9B3A - chains B and F of the 30 polymer chains in the assembly; structure by electron microscopy, 3.20 A resolution.

# Chain B (and F)
Protein: Ser-val-gln-ile-val-tyr-lys
Notes: chain F of this document is another copy of the same molecule, construct and numbering; everything in this record applies to it too
Amino-acid sequence (7 residues; numbered 305 to 311; the number before each row is that of its first residue):
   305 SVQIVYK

# How chain B and chain F interact
Residue-residue contacts - 13 pairs, chain B then chain F:
  Ser-305(B) / Ser-305(F)
  Ser-305(B) / Val-306(F)
  Val-306(B) / Val-306(F)
  Gln-307(B) / Val-306(F)  hydrogen bond (backbone-backbone)
  Gln-307(B) / Gln-307(F)
  Gln-307(B) / Ile-308(F)  hydrogen bond (backbone-backbone)
  Ile-308(B) / Ile-308(F)
  Val-309(B) / Ile-308(F)  hydrogen bond (backbone-backbone)
  Val-309(B) / Val-309(F)
  Val-309(B) / Tyr-310(F)  hydrogen bond (backbone-backbone)
  Tyr-310(B) / Tyr-310(F)  hydrophobic
  Lys-311(B) / Tyr-310(F)  hydrogen bond (backbone-backbone)
  Lys-311(B) / Lys-311(F)

# Summary
Chain B and chain F each contribute 7 residues to their interface, with 5 hydrogen bonds. The backbones
hydrogen-bond at Gln-307(B)/Val-306(F), Gln-307(B)/Ile-308(F) and Val-309(B)/Ile-308(F).
Chain B and chain F are both Ser-val-gln-ile-val-tyr-lys; the structure, filament of type 1 KD-mxyl miniature
tau macrocycle derived from 4R tauopathic fold, was determined by electron microscopy, deposited together with
9DME.
